Entry 8TOF (electron microscopy, 2.80 A resolution); this record covers chains T and e of the 18 polymer chains in the assembly.

== Chain T ==
Molecule: 215-nt DNA strand
Sequence (215 nucleotides; row label = number of the first residue in the row; numbers below 1 keep their minus sign (DT-102 is residue -102)):
  -102 TACGTATAAT GCCGTAAGAT CACGCGCGAT ATCAGAATCC CGGTGCCGAG GCCGCTCAAT
   -42 TGGTCGTAGA CAGCTCTAGC ACCGCTTAAA CGCACGTACG CGCTGTCCCC CGCGTTTTAA
    18 CCGCCAAGGG GATTACTCCC TAGTCTCCTG GCACGAGACA GAAAAAAACA ACGAAAACGG
    78 CCACCACCCA GACACACCAA ACACAAGACA GTGAT
Disordered / not traced: -102 to -87, 90-112

== Chain e ==
Name: Histone H3
From: Xenopus laevis
UniProt: A0A310TTQ1 (A0A310TTQ1_XENLA); residues 0-135 here correspond to UniProt positions 1-136 (UniProt number = residue number + 1)
Sequence (136 residues; each row starts with the number of its first residue; numbering starts at 0):
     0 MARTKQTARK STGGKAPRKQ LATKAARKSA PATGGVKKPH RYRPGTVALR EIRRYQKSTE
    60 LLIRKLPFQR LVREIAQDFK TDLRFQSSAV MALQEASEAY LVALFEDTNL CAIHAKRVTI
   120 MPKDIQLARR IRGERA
Disordered / not traced: 0-34
Modified residues: Lys36 (2-{[(2R)-2-amino-2-carboxyethyl]sulfanyl}-N,N,N-trimethylethanaminium; ML3)

== Interface between chain T and chain e ==
Contacting residue pairs (21):
  DG-24(T) - Arg83(e)  phosphate contact
  DG-24(T) - Phe84(e)  phosphate contact
  DG-24(T) - Gln85(e)  phosphate contact
  DG-24(T) - Ser86(e)  hydrogen bond to the phosphate
  DC-23(T) - Arg72(e)  salt bridge to the phosphate
  DC-23(T) - Arg83(e)  phosphate contact
  DC-23(T) - Phe84(e)  hydrogen bond to the phosphate
  DA-13(T) - Arg63(e)  phosphate contact
  DA-5(T) - Arg42(e)  phosphate contact
  DA-5(T) - Pro43(e)  sugar contact
  DC-4(T) - Thr118(e)  phosphate contact
  DG-3(T) - Arg116(e)  phosphate contact
  DG-3(T) - Val117(e)  hydrogen bond to the phosphate
  DG-3(T) - Thr118(e)  hydrogen bond to the phosphate
  DC-2(T) - Arg116(e)  salt bridge to the phosphate
  DC-2(T) - Met120(e)  phosphate contact
  DC69(T) - His39(e)  base contact
  DC69(T) - Tyr41(e)  phosphate contact
  DG70(T) - Tyr41(e)  phosphate contact
  DG70(T) - Arg42(e)  hydrogen bond to the phosphate
  DA71(T) - Arg42(e)  salt bridge to the phosphate
Also at the interface, not in a pair above, chain T (12 interface residues in all): DA-14, DT-6
Also at the interface, not in a pair above, chain e (19 interface residues in all): Lys37, Arg40, Thr45, Leu82, Lys115

== Summary ==
12 residues of chain T face 19 of chain e across their interface, with 5 hydrogen bonds and 3 salt bridges.
Polar pairs include DG-24(T)-Ser86(e), DC-23(T)-Phe84(e) and DG-3(T)-Val117(e).
Chain T is a 215-nt DNA strand and chain e is Histone H3 (Xenopus laevis); the structure, Rpd3S bound to an
H3K36Cme3 modified nucleosome, was determined by electron microscopy.
